6X98 - chains B and D of the 12 polymer chains in the assembly; structure by electron microscopy, 3.38 A resolution.

[Chain B (and D)]
Protein: BG505 HIV-1 Env gp41
Organism: Human immunodeficiency virus 1
Notes: chain D of this document is another copy of the same molecule, construct and numbering; everything in this record applies to it too
Reference sequence: Q2N0S6 (Q2N0S6_9HIV1); residues 512-664 here correspond to UniProt positions 509-661 (UniProt number = residue number - 3)
Sequence (153 residues; row label = number of the first residue in the row):
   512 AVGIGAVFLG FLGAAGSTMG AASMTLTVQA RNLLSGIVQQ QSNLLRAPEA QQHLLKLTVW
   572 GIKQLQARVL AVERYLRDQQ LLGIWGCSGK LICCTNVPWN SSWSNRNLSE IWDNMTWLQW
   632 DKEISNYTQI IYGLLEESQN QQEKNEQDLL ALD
Not modelled in the structure: 512-520, 547-567, 664
Disulfide bonds: Cys-598/Cys-604
Differences from the reference sequence: engineered mutation Pro-559 (Ile556 in Q2N0S6), Cys-605 (Thr602 in Q2N0S6)

[Chain B / chain D interface]
Pairs across the interface (26; chain B residue first):
  Leu-568(B) / Leu-568(D)  hydrophobic
  Ile-573(B) / Leu-568(D)  hydrophobic
  Leu-576(B) / Leu-576(D)  hydrophobic
  Gln-577(B) / Leu-576(D)
  Val-580(B) / Leu-576(D)  hydrophobic
  Val-580(B) / Arg-579(D)
  Val-580(B) / Val-580(D)  hydrophobic
  Glu-584(B) / Arg-579(D)  salt bridge
  Leu-587(B) / Leu-545(D)
  Leu-587(B) / Val-583(D)  hydrophobic
  Arg-588(B) / Leu-545(D)
  Arg-588(B) / Ser-546(D)  hydrogen bond (side chain-backbone)
  Gln-591(B) / Ala-541(D)  hydrogen bond (side chain-backbone)
  Gln-591(B) / Leu-545(D)
  Gln-591(B) / Tyr-586(D)
  Ile-595(B) / Arg-542(D)
  Glu-647(B) / Thr-538(D)  hydrogen bond
  Glu-647(B) / Arg-542(D)  salt bridge
  Asn-651(B) / Thr-538(D)  hydrogen bond
  Asn-651(B) / Leu-602(D)
  Glu-654(B) / Gly-600(D)
  Glu-654(B) / Lys-601(D)
  Glu-654(B) / Leu-602(D)  hydrogen bond (side chain-backbone)
  Glu-654(B) / Ile-603(D)  hydrogen bond (side chain-backbone)
  Gln-658(B) / Ile-603(D)
  Leu-661(B) / Cys-605(D)  hydrophobic
Other interface residues (no listed pair), chain B (18 interface residues in all): Leu-581, Val-583, Gly-594
Other interface residues (no listed pair), chain D (18 interface residues in all): Met-535, Leu-587

[In short]
Chain B and chain D each contribute 18 residues to their interface; the contacts include 6 hydrogen bonds and
2 salt bridges. Polar contacts include Glu-584(B)/Arg-579(D), Glu-647(B)/Arg-542(D) and Arg-588(B)/Ser-546(D).
Chain B and chain D are both BG505 HIV-1 Env gp41 (Human immunodeficiency virus 1); the structure, Cryo-EM
model of HIV-1 Env BG505 SOSIP.664 in complex with rabbit monoclonal antibody 11B fragment antigen ..., was
determined by electron microscopy.
